PDB entry 1JVQ | X-ray diffraction, 2.60 A resolution | chains L and I of the 4 polymer chains in the assembly

# Chain L (and I)
Name: Antithrombin-III
Organism: Homo sapiens
Notes: chain I of this document is another copy of the same molecule, construct and numbering; everything in this record applies to it too
UniProt: P01008 (ANT3_HUMAN); residues 1-432 here correspond to UniProt positions 33-464 (UniProt number = residue number + 32)
Amino-acid sequence (432 residues; numbered 1 to 432; the number before each row is that of its first residue):
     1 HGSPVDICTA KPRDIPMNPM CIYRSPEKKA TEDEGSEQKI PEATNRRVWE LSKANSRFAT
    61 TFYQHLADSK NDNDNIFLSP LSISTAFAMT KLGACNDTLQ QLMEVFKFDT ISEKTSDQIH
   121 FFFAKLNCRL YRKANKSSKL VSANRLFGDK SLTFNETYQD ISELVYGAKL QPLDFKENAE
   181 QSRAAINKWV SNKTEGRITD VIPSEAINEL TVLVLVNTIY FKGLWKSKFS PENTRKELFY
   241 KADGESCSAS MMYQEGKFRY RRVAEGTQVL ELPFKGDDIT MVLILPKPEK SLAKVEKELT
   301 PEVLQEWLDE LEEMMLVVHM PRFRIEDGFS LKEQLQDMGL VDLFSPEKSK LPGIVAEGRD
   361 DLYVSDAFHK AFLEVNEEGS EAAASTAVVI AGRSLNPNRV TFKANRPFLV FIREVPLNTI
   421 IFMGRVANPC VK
Unresolved in the structure: 1-4, 24-44, 432 (chain I: 1-4, 28-41, 381-383, 432)
Cystine bridges: Cys-8/Cys-128, Cys-21/Cys-95, Cys-247/Cys-430
Ligand contacts:
  - 2-acetamido-2-deoxy-alpha-D-glucopyranose (NDG), molecule 1: Asn-18, Pro-19, Met-20, Asn-155, Thr-157, Ala-356
  - 2-acetamido-2-deoxy-alpha-D-glucopyranose (NDG), molecule 2: Asn-18, Pro-19, Met-20
  - 2-acetamido-2-deoxy-alpha-D-glucopyranose (NDG), molecule 3: Lys-188, Trp-189, Asn-192

# Chain L / chain I interface
Pairs across the interface (38; chain L residue first):
  Glu-237(L) / Arg-393(I)  salt bridge
  Leu-238(L) / Ser-394(I)
  Phe-239(L) / Gly-392(I)
  Phe-239(L) / Ser-394(I)
  Tyr-240(L) / Ser-394(I)  hydrogen bond (backbone-side chain)
  Tyr-240(L) / Leu-395(I)
  Tyr-240(L) / Pro-397(I)
  Met-251(L) / Ala-391(I)
  Glu-255(L) / Lys-228(I)  salt bridge
  Tyr-260(L) / Glu-232(I)  hydrogen bond
  Tyr-260(L) / Ala-387(I)  hydrophobic
  Tyr-260(L) / Val-389(I)  hydrophobic
  Arg-262(L) / Glu-232(I)
  Gln-268(L) / Val-388(I)  hydrogen bond (side chain-backbone)
  Gln-268(L) / Val-389(I)
  Leu-285(L) / Val-389(I)  hydrophobic
  Leu-285(L) / Ile-390(I)
  Leu-285(L) / Ala-391(I)  hydrophobic
  Met-314(L) / Ser-385(I)
  Met-315(L) / Ser-385(I)
  Met-315(L) / Thr-386(I)
  Met-315(L) / Ala-387(I)  hydrogen bond (backbone-backbone)
  Leu-316(L) / Ala-387(I)
  Val-317(L) / Lys-228(I)
  Val-317(L) / Ala-387(I)  hydrogen bond (backbone-backbone)
  Val-317(L) / Val-388(I)
  Val-317(L) / Val-389(I)  hydrogen bond (backbone-backbone)
  Val-318(L) / Val-389(I)
  His-319(L) / Val-389(I)  hydrogen bond (backbone-backbone)
  His-319(L) / Ile-390(I)
  His-319(L) / Ala-391(I)  hydrogen bond (backbone-backbone)
  Pro-321(L) / Ala-391(I)
  Asn-405(L) / Ser-394(I)
  Arg-406(L) / Arg-393(I)
  Arg-406(L) / Ser-394(I)
  Phe-408(L) / Ala-391(I)
  Phe-408(L) / Gly-392(I)
  Pro-429(L) / Gly-392(I)
Other interface residues (no listed pair), chain L (25 interface residues in all): Lys-236, Tyr-253, Leu-270, Met-320
Other interface residues (no listed pair), chain I (20 interface residues in all): Lys-226, Arg-235, Lys-257, Lys-275, Met-315, Asn-396

# Summary
25 residues of chain L and 20 residues of chain I are in contact; the contacts include 8 hydrogen bonds and 2
salt bridges. Polar pairs include Glu-237(L)/Arg-393(I), Glu-255(L)/Lys-228(I) and Tyr-240(L)/Ser-394(I).
Ligands of chain L: 3 copies of 2-acetamido-2-deoxy-alpha-D-glucopyranose.
Chain L and chain I are both Antithrombin-III (Homo sapiens); the structure, Crystal structure at 2.6A of the
ternary complex between antithrombin, a P14-P8 reactive loop peptide, and ..., was determined by X-ray
diffraction.
